PDB entry 6ZPC | X-ray diffraction, 1.27 A resolution | chain A

[Chain A]
Name: DatZ
Source organism: Cyanophage S-2L
Amino-acid sequence (181 residues; row label = number of the first residue in the row; numbers below 1 keep their minus sign (Gly-5 is residue -5)):
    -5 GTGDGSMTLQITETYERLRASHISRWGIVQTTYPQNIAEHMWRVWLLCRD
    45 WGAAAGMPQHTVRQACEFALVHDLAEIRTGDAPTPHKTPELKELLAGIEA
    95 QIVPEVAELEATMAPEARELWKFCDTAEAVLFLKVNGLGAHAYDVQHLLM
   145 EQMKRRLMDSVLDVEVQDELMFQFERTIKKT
Disordered / not traced: -5 to 2
Metal / ion sites: lithium ion site 1: Trp20, Val23; Zn2+: His34, His66, Asp119; lithium ion site 2: Glu70, Asp75 (together with 2'-deoxyadenosine 5'-triphosphate)
Ligand contacts: 2'-deoxyadenosine 5'-triphosphate (DTP): Arg19, Trp20, Ile22, Val23, Asp67, Glu70, Asp75, Ala76, Pro77, Thr78, Pro79, Lys81, Lys86, Trp115, Lys116, Asp119, Val139, Leu142, Leu143
What the authors report for this chain:
  - binding site for 2'-deoxyadenosine 5'-triphosphate: Arg19, Lys81, Lys116
  - catalytic residues: Arg19 (proposed by the authors, not directly observed)
  - mutagenesis - I22A: decreased catalytic activity

[Summary]
Bound to chain A: 2'-deoxyadenosine 5'-triphosphate. The lithium ion site 1 is built by Trp20 and Val23.
His34, His66 and Asp119 coordinate Zn2+. From the paper: the catalytic residue Arg19; I22A reduces catalytic
activity.
Chain A is DatZ (Cyanophage S-2L); the structure, Cyanophage S-2L HD phosphohydrolase (DatZ) bound to dATP,
was determined by X-ray diffraction, deposited together with 6ZP9, 6ZPA and 6ZPB.
